PDB entry 3RZO | X-ray diffraction, 3.00 A resolution | chains B and T of the 12 polymer chains in the assembly

Chain B:
Molecule: DNA-directed RNA polymerase II subunit RPB2
Organism: Saccharomyces cerevisiae S288c
Notes: EC 2.7.7.6
UniProtKB: P08518 (RPB2_YEAST); residue numbers follow UniProt; this construct covers 1-1224
Chain sequence (1224 residues; each row starts with the number of its first residue):
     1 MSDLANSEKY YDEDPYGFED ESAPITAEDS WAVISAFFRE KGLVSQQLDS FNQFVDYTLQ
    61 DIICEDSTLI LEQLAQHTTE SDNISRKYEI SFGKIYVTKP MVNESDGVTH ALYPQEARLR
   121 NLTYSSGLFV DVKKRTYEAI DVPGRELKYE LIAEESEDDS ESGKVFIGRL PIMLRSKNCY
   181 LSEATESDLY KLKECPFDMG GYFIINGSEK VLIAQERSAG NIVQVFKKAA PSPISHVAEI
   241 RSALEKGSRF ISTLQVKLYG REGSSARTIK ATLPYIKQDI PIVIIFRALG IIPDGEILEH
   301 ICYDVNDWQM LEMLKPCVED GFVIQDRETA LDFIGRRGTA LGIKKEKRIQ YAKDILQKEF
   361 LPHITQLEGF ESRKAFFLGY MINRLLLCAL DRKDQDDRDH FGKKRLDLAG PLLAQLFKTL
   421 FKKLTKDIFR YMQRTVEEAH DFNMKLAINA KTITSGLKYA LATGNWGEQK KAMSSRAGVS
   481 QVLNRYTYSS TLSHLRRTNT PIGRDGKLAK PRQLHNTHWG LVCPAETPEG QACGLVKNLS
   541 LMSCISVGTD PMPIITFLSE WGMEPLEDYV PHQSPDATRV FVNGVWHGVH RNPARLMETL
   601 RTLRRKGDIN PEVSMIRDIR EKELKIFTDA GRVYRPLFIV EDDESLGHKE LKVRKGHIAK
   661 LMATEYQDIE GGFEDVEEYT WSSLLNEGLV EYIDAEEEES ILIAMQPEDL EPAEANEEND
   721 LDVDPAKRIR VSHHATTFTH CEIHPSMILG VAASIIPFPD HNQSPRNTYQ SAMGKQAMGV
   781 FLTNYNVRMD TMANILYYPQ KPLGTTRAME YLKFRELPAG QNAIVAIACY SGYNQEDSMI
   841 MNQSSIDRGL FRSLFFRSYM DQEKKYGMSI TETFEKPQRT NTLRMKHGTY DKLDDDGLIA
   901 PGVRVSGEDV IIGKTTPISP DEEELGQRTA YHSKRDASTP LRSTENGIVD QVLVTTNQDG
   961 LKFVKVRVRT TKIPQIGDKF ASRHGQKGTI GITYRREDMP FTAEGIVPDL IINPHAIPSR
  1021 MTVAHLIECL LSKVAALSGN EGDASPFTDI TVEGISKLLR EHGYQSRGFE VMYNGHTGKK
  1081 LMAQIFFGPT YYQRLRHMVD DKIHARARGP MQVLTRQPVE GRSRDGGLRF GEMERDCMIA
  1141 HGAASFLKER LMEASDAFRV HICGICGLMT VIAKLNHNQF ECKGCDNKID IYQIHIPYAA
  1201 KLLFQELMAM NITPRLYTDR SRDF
Disordered / not traced: 1-19, 71-88, 142-163, 336-344, 438-445, 503-508, 669-677, 716-721, 920-932
Bound ions: Zn2+: Cys1163, Cys1166, Cys1182, Cys1185
What the authors report for this chain:
  - binding site for the 4-nt RNA strand: Lys979, Lys987

Chain T:
Molecule: 29-nt DNA strand
Sequence (29 nucleotides; numbered 1 to 29; the number before each row is that of its first residue):
     1 CTACCGATAA GCAGACGATC CTCTCGATG
Disordered / not traced: 1-15, 24-29

Chain B / chain T interface:
Contacting residue pairs - 7 pairs, chain B then chain T:
  Glu1120(B) with DC23(T), hydrogen bond to the base
  Gly1121(B) with DC23(T), phosphate contact
  Arg1122(B) with DC23(T), hydrogen bond to the phosphate
  Leu1128(B) with DT22(T), phosphate contact
  Arg1129(B) with DC21(T), salt bridge to the phosphate; DT22(T), phosphate contact
  Met1133(B) with DC20(T), phosphate contact
Other interface residues (no listed pair), chain B (8 interface residues in all): Ser1123, Glu1134
Other interface residues (no listed pair), chain T (5 interface residues in all): DT19

In short:
8 residues of chain B and 5 residues of chain T are in contact; the contacts include 2 hydrogen bonds and 1
salt bridge. Polar pairs include Glu1120(B)-DC23(T), Arg1122(B)-DC23(T) and Arg1129(B)-DC21(T). Cys1163(B),
Cys1166(B), Cys1182(B) and Cys1185(B) form the Zn2+ site. The paper reports a binding site for the 4-nt RNA
strand at Lys979(B) and Lys987(B).
Chain B is DNA-directed RNA polymerase II subunit RPB2 (Saccharomyces cerevisiae S288c) and chain T is a 29-nt
DNA strand; the structure, RNA Polymerase II Initiation Complex with a 4-nt RNA, was determined by X-ray
diffraction together with 3RZD, 3S14, 3S15, 3S16, 3S17, 3S1M and 5 further entries from the same study.
